Entry 1FX0 (X-ray diffraction, 3.20 A resolution); this record covers chains A and B.

== Chain A ==
Name: ATP synthase alpha chain
Source organism: Spinacia oleracea
Notes: EC 3.6.1.34
UniProt: P06450 (ATPA_SPIOL); residue numbers follow UniProt; this construct covers 1-507
Chain sequence (507 residues; each row starts with the number of its first residue):
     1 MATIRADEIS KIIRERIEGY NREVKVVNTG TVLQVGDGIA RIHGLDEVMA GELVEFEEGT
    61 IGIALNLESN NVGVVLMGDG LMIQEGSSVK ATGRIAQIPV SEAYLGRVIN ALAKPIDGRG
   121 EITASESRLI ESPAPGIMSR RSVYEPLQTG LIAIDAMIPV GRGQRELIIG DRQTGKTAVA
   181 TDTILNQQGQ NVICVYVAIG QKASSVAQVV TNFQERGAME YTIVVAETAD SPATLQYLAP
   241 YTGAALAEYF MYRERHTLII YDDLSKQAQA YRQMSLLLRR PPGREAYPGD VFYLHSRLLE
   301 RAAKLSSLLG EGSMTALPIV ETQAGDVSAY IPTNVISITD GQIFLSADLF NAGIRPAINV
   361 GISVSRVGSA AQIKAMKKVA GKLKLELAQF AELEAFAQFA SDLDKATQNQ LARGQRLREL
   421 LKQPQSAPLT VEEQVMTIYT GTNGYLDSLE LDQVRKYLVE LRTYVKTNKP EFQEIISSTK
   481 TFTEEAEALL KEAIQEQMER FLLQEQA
Disordered / not traced: 1-24, 502-507
Curated features (UniProtKB/Swiss-Prot):
  - binding site (ATP): G170 to T177
  - site: S363 (Required for activity)

== Chain B ==
Name: ATP synthase beta chain
Source organism: Spinacia oleracea
Notes: EC 3.6.1.34
UniProt: P00825 (ATPB_SPIOL); residue numbers follow UniProt; this construct covers 1-498
Chain sequence (498 residues; numbered 1 to 498; the number before each row is that of its first residue):
     1 MRINPTTSDP GVSTLEKKNL GRIAQIIGPV LNVAFPPGKM PNIYNALIVK GRDTAGQPMN
    61 VTCEVQQLLG NNRVRAVAMS ATDGLTRGME VIDTGAPLSV PVGGPTLGRI FNVLGEPVDN
   121 LRPVDTRTTS PIHRSAPAFT QLDTKLSIFE TGIKVVNLLA PYRRGGKIGL FGGAGVGKTV
   181 LIMELINNIA KAHGGVSVFG GVGERTREGN DLYMEMKESG VINEQNIAES KVALVYGQMN
   241 EPPGARMRVG LTALTMAEYF RDVNEQDVLL FIDNIFRFVQ AGSEVSALLG RMPSAVGYQP
   301 TLSTEMGSLQ ERITSTKEGS ITSIQAVYVP ADDLTDPAPA TTFAHLDATT VLSRGLAAKG
   361 IYPAVDPLDS TSTMLQPRIV GEEHYEIAQR VKETLQRYKE LQDIIAILGL DELSEEDRLT
   421 VARARKIERF LSQPFFVAEV FTGSPGKYVG LAETIRGFQL ILSGELDSLP EQAFYLVGNI
   481 DEATAKAMNL EMESKLKK
Disordered / not traced: 1-18, 486-498
Curated features (UniProtKB/Swiss-Prot):
  - binding site (ATP): G172 to T179

== How chain A and chain B interact ==
Pairs across the interface - 90 pairs, chain A then chain B:
  L33(A) - L68(B)
  L33(A) - G70(B)
  Q34(A) - L68(B)
  Q34(A) - L69(B)
  Q34(A) - G70(B)
  V35(A) - I43(B)
  V35(A) - L68(B)
  G36(A) - Q67(B)
  D37(A) - Q67(B)  hydrogen bond
  D37(A) - R291(B)  salt bridge
  G80(A) - I43(B)
  L81(A) - N42(B)
  L81(A) - I43(B)  hydrophobic
  L81(A) - Y44(B)  hydrophobic
  I83(A) - L68(B)
  Q84(A) - M40(B)
  Q84(A) - N42(B)
  E85(A) - M40(B)
  E85(A) - L68(B)
  E85(A) - G70(B)
  E85(A) - N71(B)  hydrogen bond (side chain-backbone)
  E85(A) - N72(B)  hydrogen bond (side chain-backbone)
  E85(A) - R73(B)
  V108(A) - F139(B)  hydrophobic
  I116(A) - F139(B)
  I116(A) - T140(B)
  R172(A) - L334(B)
  R172(A) - F343(B)
  R172(A) - V351(B)
  R172(A) - D369(B)  salt bridge
  Q173(A) - T371(B)
  Q173(A) - T373(B)
  K202(A) - K167(B)
  K202(A) - Q310(B)
  K202(A) - E311(B)
  K202(A) - H345(B)  hydrogen bond (side chain-backbone)
  K202(A) - L346(B)
  A203(A) - F139(B)
  A203(A) - L142(B)
  A203(A) - E311(B)  hydrogen bond (backbone-side chain)
  S204(A) - L142(B)
  Q208(A) - T144(B)
  Q208(A) - R163(B)  hydrogen bond
  R216(A) - R378(B)
  T228(A) - E311(B)
  A229(A) - E311(B)  hydrogen bond (backbone-side chain)
  A229(A) - H345(B)
  D230(A) - A136(B)
  D230(A) - G307(B)
  D230(A) - S308(B)
  D230(A) - E311(B)
  K266(A) - A344(B)
  R272(A) - S294(B)  hydrogen bond
  R272(A) - A295(B)
  Q273(A) - P300(B)
  Q273(A) - T301(B)
  Q273(A) - S303(B)  hydrogen bond
  Q273(A) - T304(B)  hydrogen bond
  S275(A) - M292(B)
  L276(A) - M292(B)
  L276(A) - P293(B)
  L276(A) - S294(B)
  L276(A) - P300(B)  hydrophobic
  L277(A) - R291(B)
  L277(A) - P300(B)  hydrophobic
  R279(A) - G290(B)
  R279(A) - M292(B)
  R280(A) - M292(B)
  E285(A) - A295(B)
  A286(A) - S294(B)
  A286(A) - A295(B)
  Q323(A) - L334(B)
  Q323(A) - A340(B)
  D348(A) - Q396(B)
  F350(A) - Q389(B)
  N351(A) - Q389(B)  hydrogen bond (backbone-side chain)
  N351(A) - K392(B)
  N351(A) - E393(B)
  A352(A) - E393(B)
  G353(A) - E393(B)
  R355(A) - Q389(B)
  Q398(A) - L401(B)
  Q398(A) - S414(B)  hydrogen bond (backbone-side chain)
  Q398(A) - D417(B)
  F399(A) - L401(B)  hydrophobic
  F399(A) - I404(B)  hydrophobic
  F399(A) - L413(B)  hydrophobic
  S401(A) - E412(B)  hydrogen bond (side chain-backbone)
  Q425(A) - Q376(B)  hydrogen bond
  S426(A) - R378(B)  hydrogen bond
Also at the interface, not in a pair above, chain A (50 interface residues in all): D117, Q201, V206, A207, V210, A233
Also at the interface, not in a pair above, chain B (62 interface residues in all): Q66, L146, L302, T335, D347, T349, L368, Y385

== In short ==
50 residues of chain A and 62 residues of chain B are in contact; the contacts include 15 hydrogen bonds and 2
salt bridges. Polar pairs include D37(A)-R291(B), R172(A)-D369(B) and D37(A)-Q67(B). From UniProt: 8
ATP-binding residues on chain A; 8 ATP-binding residues on chain B.
Here chain A is ATP synthase alpha chain and chain B is ATP synthase beta chain, both from Spinacia oleracea.
Entry 1FX0 (Crystal structure of the chloroplast F1-ATPase from spinach) was determined by X-ray diffraction.
